PDB entry 7NI3 | X-ray diffraction, 2.10 A resolution | chains A and C

# Chain A
Protein: Myeloperoxidase
From: Homo sapiens
Notes: EC 1.11.2.2
Reference sequence: P05164 (PERM_HUMAN); residues 1-105 here correspond to UniProt positions 167-271 (UniProt number = residue number + 166)
Chain sequence (105 residues; each row starts with the number of its first residue):
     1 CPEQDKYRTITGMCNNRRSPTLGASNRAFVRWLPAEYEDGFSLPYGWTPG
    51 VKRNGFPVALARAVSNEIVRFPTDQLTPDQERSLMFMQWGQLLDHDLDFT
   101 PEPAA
Disulfides: Cys-1/Cys-14
Covalent attachments: heme (HEM) linked to Asp-94
Metal / ion sites: Ca2+: Asp-96 (shared with Thr-168(C), Phe-170(C), Asp-172(C), Ser-174(C) of chain C)
Residues lining bound ligands:
  - heme (HEM): Met-87, Gly-90, Gln-91, Asp-98, Phe-99, Thr-100
  - UE8 (2-sulfanylidene-3-[(2R)-tetrahydro-2-furanylmethyl]-1,2,3,7-tetrahydro-6H-purin-6-one): His-95, Phe-99, Thr-100, Glu-102
UniProt features mapped onto this chain:
  - active site: His-95 (Proton acceptor)
  - binding site (heme b): Asp-94
  - binding site (Ca(2+)): Asp-96

# Chain C
Protein: Myeloperoxidase
From: Homo sapiens
Notes: EC 1.11.2.2
Reference sequence: P05164 (PERM_HUMAN); residues 113-578 here correspond to UniProt positions 279-744 (UniProt number = residue number + 166)
Chain sequence (466 residues; row label = number of the first residue in the row):
   113 VNCETSCVQQPPCFPLKIPPNDPRIKNQADCIPFFRSCPACPGSNITIRN
   163 QINALTSFVDASMVYGSEEPLARNLRNMSNQLGLLAVNQRFQDNGRALLP
   213 FDNLHDDPCLLTNRSARIPCFLAGDTRSSEMPELTSMHTLLLREHNRLAT
   263 ELKSLNPRWDGERLYQEARKIVGAMVQIITYRDYLPLVLGPTAMRKYLPT
   313 YRSYNDSVDPRIANVFTNAFRYGHTLIQPFMFRLDNRYQPMEPNPRVPLS
   363 RVFFASWRVVLEGGIDPILRGLMATPAKLNRQNQIAVDEIRERLFEQVMR
   413 IGLDLPALNMQRSRDHGLPGYNAWRRFCGLPQPETVGQLGTVLRNLKLAR
   463 KLMEQYGTPNNIDIWMGGVSEPLKRKGRVGPLLACIIGTQFRKLRDGDRF
   513 WWENEGVFSMQQRQALAQISLPRIICDNTGITTVSKNNIFMSNSYPRDFV
   563 NCSTLPALNLASWREA
Disordered / not traced: 113, 578
Disulfides: Cys-115/Cys-125, Cys-119/Cys-143, Cys-221/Cys-232, Cys-440/Cys-497, Cys-538/Cys-564
Covalent attachments: N-acetylglucosamine (NAG) linked to Asn-189, Asn-225; glycan linked to Asn-317
Modified / non-standard residues: Cys-150 (S-hydroxycysteine; CSO)
Metal / ion sites: Ca2+: Thr-168, Phe-170, Asp-172, Ser-174 (shared with Asp-96(A) of chain A); heme Fe near His-336 (its only coordinating residue here)
Residues lining bound ligands:
  - beta-D-mannopyranose (BMA): Phe-439, Thr-501, Lys-505
  - heme (HEM): Arg-239, Glu-242, Met-243, Tyr-296, Thr-329, Phe-332, Arg-333, Tyr-334, Gly-335, His-336, Ile-339, Phe-365, Leu-406, Phe-407, Leu-417, Leu-420, Arg-424
  - UE8 (2-sulfanylidene-3-[(2R)-tetrahydro-2-furanylmethyl]-1,2,3,7-tetrahydro-6H-purin-6-one): Arg-239, Glu-242, Phe-366, Phe-407, Met-411
UniProt features mapped onto this chain:
  - binding site (Ca(2+)): Thr-168, Phe-170, Asp-172, Ser-174
  - binding site (heme b): Glu-242, Met-243, His-336
  - site: Arg-239 (Transition state stabilizer)
  - modified residue: Cys-150 (Cysteine sulfenic acid (-SOH))
  - glycosylation (N-linked (GlcNAc...) asparagine): Asn-157, Asn-189, Asn-225, Asn-317, Asn-563
What the authors report for this chain:
  - binding site for UE8: Arg-239

# Chain A / chain C interface
Pairs across the interface (321):
  Asp-5(A) with Arg-511(C), salt bridge; Phe-512(C)
  Lys-6(A) with Arg-275(C); Lys-282(C), hydrogen bond (backbone-side chain); Phe-512(C)
  Tyr-7(A) with Arg-275(C), hydrogen bond; Gln-278(C); Glu-279(C), hydrogen bond; Lys-282(C); Phe-512(C)
  Arg-8(A) with Phe-170(C); Val-171(C); Asp-172(C); Arg-281(C), hydrogen bond (backbone-side chain); Gln-289(C); Asp-510(C), salt bridge; Phe-512(C), hydrogen bond (side chain-backbone)
  Thr-9(A) with Arg-281(C), hydrogen bond (backbone-side chain)
  Ile-10(A) with Thr-168(C); Tyr-177(C), hydrophobic; Gly-178(C); Ser-179(C); Glu-180(C); Glu-181(C); Ala-184(C), hydrophobic; Tyr-277(C); Arg-281(C)
  Thr-11(A) with Thr-168(C); Ser-179(C); Glu-181(C)
  Gly-12(A) with Thr-168(C); Phe-170(C)
  Cys-14(A) with Arg-511(C), hydrogen bond (backbone-side chain)
  Asn-15(A) with Phe-170(C); Tyr-316(C); Gly-509(C); Asp-510(C), hydrogen bond; Arg-511(C), hydrogen bond (backbone-side chain); Phe-512(C)
  Asn-16(A) with Tyr-316(C); Asp-318(C), hydrogen bond (side chain-backbone)
  Arg-17(A) with Arg-511(C)
  Arg-18(A) with Asp-318(C), salt bridge; Ser-319(C), hydrogen bond
  Leu-22(A) with Phe-170(C); Asp-321(C); Pro-322(C); Arg-323(C)
  Gly-23(A) with Thr-168(C); Ser-169(C), hydrogen bond (backbone-backbone); Phe-170(C); Arg-323(C)
  Ser-25(A) with Asn-165(C); Ala-166(C); Leu-167(C); Ser-179(C), hydrogen bond (side chain-backbone)
  Asn-26(A) with Ile-164(C); Asn-165(C), hydrogen bond (backbone-backbone); Ala-166(C); Glu-180(C), hydrogen bond
  Arg-27(A) with Ile-164(C); Asn-165(C), hydrogen bond (backbone-backbone)
  Ala-28(A) with Ala-152(C), hydrophobic; Asn-162(C); Gln-163(C)
  Phe-29(A) with Asn-162(C), hydrogen bond (backbone-side chain); Gln-163(C), hydrogen bond (backbone-backbone); Ile-164(C); Asn-165(C); Ile-324(C); Asn-326(C); Thr-329(C)
  Val-30(A) with Asp-321(C); Arg-323(C); Ile-324(C), hydrogen bond (backbone-backbone); Ala-325(C); Asn-326(C), hydrogen bond (backbone-backbone)
  Arg-31(A) with Arg-161(C), hydrogen bond (side chain-backbone); Asn-162(C); Gln-163(C), hydrogen bond; Asn-326(C); His-428(C), hydrogen bond (side chain-backbone); Gly-429(C); Leu-430(C)
  Trp-32(A) with Ala-325(C); Val-327(C), hydrophobic; Trp-436(C), hydrophobic; Phe-439(C); Ile-498(C); Thr-501(C); Gln-502(C)
  Leu-33(A) with Pro-431(C), hydrophobic; Ala-435(C); Trp-436(C), hydrophobic
  Pro-34(A) with Pro-431(C)
  Ala-35(A) with Ile-160(C), hydrophobic; Gly-429(C)
  Glu-36(A) with Gly-429(C), hydrogen bond (backbone-backbone); Pro-431(C)
  Tyr-37(A) with Arg-148(C); Arg-161(C), hydrogen bond (side chain-backbone); Gln-163(C), hydrogen bond; Asp-427(C); His-428(C); Gly-429(C)
  Phe-41(A) with Thr-159(C); Ile-160(C); Arg-161(C), hydrogen bond (backbone-backbone)
  Ser-42(A) with Arg-148(C), hydrogen bond (backbone-side chain); Arg-161(C)
  Pro-44(A) with Phe-126(C), hydrophobic; Arg-148(C); Arg-426(C); Asp-427(C)
  Tyr-45(A) with Phe-126(C); Arg-426(C)
  Gly-46(A) with Phe-126(C); Lys-129(C)
  Trp-47(A) with Gln-121(C), hydrogen bond (backbone-side chain); Cys-125(C); Phe-126(C), hydrophobic
  Arg-53(A) with Leu-430(C), hydrogen bond (side chain-backbone); Pro-431(C); Gly-432(C); Asn-473(C), hydrogen bond (backbone-side chain)
  Asn-54(A) with Asn-472(C); Asn-473(C)
  Phe-56(A) with Tyr-468(C); Gly-469(C); Thr-470(C); Asn-473(C)
  Val-58(A) with Arg-426(C)
  Ala-59(A) with Arg-426(C), hydrogen bond (backbone-side chain); Gln-467(C)
  Leu-60(A) with Lys-129(C); Ile-130(C); Pro-131(C)
  Ala-61(A) with Leu-128(C), hydrophobic; Ala-419(C); Met-422(C); Gln-423(C); Arg-426(C)
  Arg-62(A) with Lys-129(C); Pro-131(C); Asp-134(C), salt bridge; Arg-136(C); Ile-144(C); Arg-403(C), hydrogen bond (side chain-backbone); Glu-404(C), salt bridge; Asp-416(C), salt bridge; Ala-419(C)
  Ala-63(A) with Pro-131(C), hydrophobic; Gln-467(C)
  Val-64(A) with Met-422(C), hydrophobic; Gln-467(C); Tyr-468(C); Met-478(C), hydrophobic
  Ser-65(A) with Arg-403(C), hydrogen bond; Asp-416(C), hydrogen bond; Pro-418(C); Met-422(C)
  Asn-66(A) with Pro-131(C); Asp-134(C), hydrogen bond; Pro-135(C); Arg-403(C), hydrogen bond
  Glu-67(A) with Lys-463(C); Gln-467(C)
  Ile-68(A) with Ile-397(C); Leu-460(C), hydrophobic; Lys-463(C); Leu-464(C), hydrophobic; Gln-467(C); Met-478(C), hydrophobic
  Val-69(A) with Ile-397(C), hydrophobic; Ala-398(C); Pro-418(C), hydrophobic; Met-478(C), hydrophobic
  Arg-70(A) with Pro-135(C); Arg-403(C)
  Phe-71(A) with Lys-390(C); Asn-395(C); Gln-396(C); Ala-398(C); Val-399(C), hydrophobic
  Thr-73(A) with Pro-341(C); Asp-400(C)
  Gln-75(A) with Gln-396(C)
  Leu-76(A) with Gln-340(C); Pro-341(C); Lys-390(C); Val-399(C), hydrophobic
  Thr-77(A) with Lys-390(C); Leu-391(C), hydrogen bond (backbone-backbone); Arg-393(C); Gln-396(C), hydrogen bond
  Pro-78(A) with Pro-388(C), hydrophobic; Ala-389(C)
  Asp-79(A) with Pro-388(C); Ala-389(C), hydrogen bond (backbone-backbone); Leu-391(C); Arg-490(C), salt bridge; Asn-555(C), hydrogen bond (backbone-side chain)
  Gln-80(A) with Asn-555(C), hydrogen bond (backbone-side chain)
  Glu-81(A) with Arg-490(C), salt bridge; Phe-552(C); Met-553(C); Asn-555(C)
  Arg-82(A) with Leu-299(C), hydrogen bond (side chain-backbone); Pro-388(C); Ala-389(C), hydrogen bond (backbone-backbone); Lys-488(C), hydrogen bond (side chain-backbone); Arg-490(C); Phe-552(C); Met-553(C); Asn-555(C), hydrogen bond (backbone-side chain)
  Ser-83(A) with Leu-384(C); Met-385(C); Thr-387(C); Ala-389(C); Ile-551(C), hydrogen bond (side chain-backbone); Phe-552(C), hydrogen bond (backbone-backbone); Ser-554(C), hydrogen bond (side chain-backbone); Asn-555(C)
  Leu-84(A) with Leu-338(C); Gln-340(C); Phe-344(C), hydrophobic; Leu-384(C), hydrogen bond (backbone-backbone); Thr-387(C), hydrogen bond (backbone-backbone); Pro-388(C); Ala-389(C)
  Met-85(A) with Met-249(C), hydrophobic; Leu-384(C), hydrogen bond (backbone-backbone); Leu-533(C), hydrophobic; Ile-537(C), hydrophobic; Phe-552(C)
  Phe-86(A) with Tyr-296(C); Leu-299(C); Val-300(C), hydrophobic; Tyr-334(C); Leu-338(C), hydrophobic; Arg-490(C); Phe-552(C), hydrophobic
  Met-87(A) with Leu-338(C), hydrophobic
  Gln-88(A) with Met-243(C); Glu-245(C); Leu-246(C); Met-249(C); Leu-384(C)
  Trp-89(A) with Met-249(C), hydrophobic; Val-288(C); Ile-291(C), hydrophobic; Thr-292(C), hydrogen bond; Tyr-296(C); Leu-533(C), hydrophobic; Phe-552(C), hydrophobic
  Gly-90(A) with Tyr-296(C); Phe-332(C)
  Gln-91(A) with Glu-242(C), hydrogen bond; Met-243(C); Leu-246(C)
  Leu-92(A) with Met-175(C), hydrophobic; Met-249(C), hydrophobic; His-250(C); Leu-253(C), hydrophobic
  Leu-93(A) with Thr-292(C); Tyr-296(C), hydrophobic; Phe-503(C), hydrophobic
  Asp-94(A) with Arg-239(C), salt bridge; Phe-332(C)
  His-95(A) with Leu-167(C); Met-175(C); Asp-237(C), salt bridge; Arg-239(C); Leu-246(C)
  Asp-96(A) with Thr-168(C); Phe-170(C); Val-171(C); Asp-172(C), hydrogen bond (side chain-backbone); Ala-173(C), hydrogen bond (side chain-backbone); Ser-174(C), hydrogen bond (backbone-side chain); Met-175(C); Val-288(C)
  Leu-97(A) with Asn-165(C), hydrogen bond (backbone-side chain); Thr-168(C); Ser-169(C); Val-171(C), hydrophobic; Ile-324(C); Phe-328(C), hydrophobic; Phe-503(C), hydrophobic; Leu-506(C), hydrophobic
  Asp-98(A) with Asn-165(C); Leu-167(C); Arg-239(C), hydrogen bond (backbone-side chain); Ile-324(C); Phe-328(C); Thr-329(C)
  Phe-99(A) with Ile-164(C); Asn-165(C), hydrogen bond (backbone-side chain); Ala-166(C), hydrogen bond (backbone-backbone); Leu-167(C); Thr-238(C); Arg-239(C)
  Thr-100(A) with Ser-149(C); Ile-164(C); His-428(C)
  Pro-101(A) with Ser-149(C); Cys-150(C), hydrogen bond (backbone-backbone); Ile-164(C); Ala-166(C), hydrophobic
  Glu-102(A) with Phe-147(C); Arg-148(C); Ser-149(C); Cys-150(C); Arg-424(C), salt bridge
  Pro-103(A) with Pro-124(C), hydrophobic; Phe-147(C); Arg-148(C); Cys-150(C)
  Ala-105(A) with Asn-114(C); Glu-116(C); Phe-147(C), hydrophobic
Interface residues without a listed pair, chain A (87 interface residues in all): Ala-24, Gly-40, Leu-43, Pro-57, Ala-104
Interface residues without a listed pair, chain C (155 interface residues in all): Gln-122, Pro-123, Ile-137, Val-320, Gly-335, Ile-339, Leu-381, Asp-475, Trp-477, Gly-489, Lys-505, Trp-513

# In short
Chain A and chain C form an interface of 87 and 155 residues respectively, with 62 hydrogen bonds and 11 salt
bridges. Polar pairs include Asp-5(A)/Arg-511(C), Arg-8(A)/Asp-510(C) and Arg-18(A)/Asp-318(C). Compound UE8
is bound between chain A and chain C. Chain C binds heme and beta-D-mannopyranose. From the paper: a binding
site for UE8 at Arg-239(C).
Here chain A is Myeloperoxidase and chain C is Myeloperoxidase, both from Homo sapiens. Entry 7NI3 (Crystal
structure of native human myeloperoxidase in complex with cpd 3) was determined by X-ray diffraction,
deposited together with 7NI1.
